2WQ7 - chains A and C of the 3 polymer chains in the assembly; structure by X-ray diffraction, 2.00 A resolution.

[Chain A]
Protein: RE11660P
Organism: Drosophila melanogaster
Notes: EC 4.1.99.3
UniProtKB: Q8SXK5 (Q8SXK5_DROME); residue numbers follow UniProt; this construct covers 1-520
Sequence (543 residues; numbered -22 to 520; the number before each row is that of its first residue; numbers below 1 keep their minus sign (Met-22 is residue -22)):
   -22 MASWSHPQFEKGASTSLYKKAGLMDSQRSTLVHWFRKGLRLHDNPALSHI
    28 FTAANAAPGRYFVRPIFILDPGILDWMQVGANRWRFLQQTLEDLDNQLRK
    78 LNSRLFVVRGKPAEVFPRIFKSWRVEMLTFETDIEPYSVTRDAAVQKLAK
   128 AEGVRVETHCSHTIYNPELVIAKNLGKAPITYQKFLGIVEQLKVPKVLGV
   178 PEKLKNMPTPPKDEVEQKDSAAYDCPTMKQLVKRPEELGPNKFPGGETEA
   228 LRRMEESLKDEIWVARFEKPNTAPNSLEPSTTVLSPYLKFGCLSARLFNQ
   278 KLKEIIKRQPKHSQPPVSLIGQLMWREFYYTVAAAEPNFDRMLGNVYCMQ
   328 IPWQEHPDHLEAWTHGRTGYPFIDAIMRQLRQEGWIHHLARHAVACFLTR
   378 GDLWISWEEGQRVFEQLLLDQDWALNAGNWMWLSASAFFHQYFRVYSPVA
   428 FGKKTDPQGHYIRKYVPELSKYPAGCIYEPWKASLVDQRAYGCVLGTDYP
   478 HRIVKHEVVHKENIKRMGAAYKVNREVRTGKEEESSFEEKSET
Unresolved in the structure: -22 to 1, 510-520
Small-molecule neighbours: FAD (flavin-adenine dinucleotide): Phe244, Lys246, Thr258, Thr259, Val260, Leu261, Ser262, Leu265, Phe275, Leu296, Gln299, Leu300, Trp302, Arg303, Tyr306, Trp362, Ile363, His364, His365, Arg368, His369, Ala372, Phe391, Leu395, Asp397, Gln398, Asp399, Leu402, Asn403, Asn406, Trp407, Leu410

[Chain C]
Molecule: 15-nt DNA strand
Sequence (15 nucleotides; row label = number of the first residue in the row):
     1 ACAGCGGXXGCAGGT
Modified positions: TDY (5-(methylamino)thymidine 5'-(dihydrogen phosphate)) at position 8; Z (1-(2-deoxy-5-O-phosphono-beta-D-erythro-pentofuranosyl)pyrimidin-2(1h)-one) at position 9

[Interface between chain A and chain C]
Pairs across the interface (28; chain A residue first):
  Tyr159(A) with TDY_8(C), phosphate contact
  Lys246(A) with TDY_8(C), base contact; Z_9(C), base contact
  Pro247(A) with Z_9(C), base contact
  Pro293(A) with TDY_8(C), base contact
  Val294(A) with TDY_8(C), base contact
  Gln299(A) with TDY_8(C), base contact
  Trp302(A) with TDY_8(C), base contact
  His365(A) with TDY_8(C), base contact; Z_9(C), base contact
  Leu366(A) with Z_9(C), base contact
  His369(A) with TDY_8(C), base contact; Z_9(C), base contact
  Asn406(A) with TDY_8(C), base contact
  Trp409(A) with TDY_8(C), phosphate contact; Z_9(C), phosphate contact
  Gln418(A) with DG7(C), base contact
  Arg421(A) with Z_9(C), salt bridge to the phosphate; DG10(C), salt bridge to the phosphate
  Val422(A) with DG10(C), hydrogen bond to the sugar; DC11(C), sugar contact
  Tyr423(A) with Z_9(C), sugar contact; DG10(C), phosphate contact; DC11(C), phosphate contact
  Ser424(A) with DC11(C), hydrogen bond to the phosphate
  Ala427(A) with DA12(C), phosphate contact
  Phe428(A) with DC11(C), phosphate contact
  Lys431(A) with DC11(C), salt bridge to the phosphate
Other interface residues (no listed pair), chain A (24 interface residues in all): Gln160, Phe416, His417, Phe420

[Summary]
24 residues of chain A and 6 residues of chain C are in contact, with 2 hydrogen bonds and 3 salt bridges.
Among the polar pairs are Val422(A)-DG10(C), Ser424(A)-DC11(C) and Arg421(A)-Z_9(C). Ligands of chain A:
flavin-adenine dinucleotide.
Here chain A is RE11660P (Drosophila melanogaster) and chain C is a 15-nt DNA strand. Entry 2WQ7 (Structure of
the 6-4 photolyase of D. melanogaster in complex with the non-natural N4-methyl T(6-4)C lesion) was determined
by X-ray diffraction together with 2WQ6 from the same study.
